1B0F - chain A; structure by X-ray diffraction, 3.00 A resolution.

Chain A:
Protein: Protein (ELASTASE)
From: Homo sapiens
Notes: EC 3.4.21.37
UniProtKB: P08246 (ELNE_HUMAN); the construct lacks a stretch of the UniProt sequence and is renumbered around it, so the offset changes along the chain: 16-36 = UniProt 30-50; 38-62 = UniProt 51-75; 63-65 = UniProt 78-80; 66-92 = UniProt 82-108; 7 more segments
Sequence (218 residues; row label = number of the first residue in the row; note: 18 numbers in that range are skipped by the numbering (no residue carries them; nothing is unmodelled there); a row labelled like 62A-62B holds insertion residues (62A, then the next letters in order)):
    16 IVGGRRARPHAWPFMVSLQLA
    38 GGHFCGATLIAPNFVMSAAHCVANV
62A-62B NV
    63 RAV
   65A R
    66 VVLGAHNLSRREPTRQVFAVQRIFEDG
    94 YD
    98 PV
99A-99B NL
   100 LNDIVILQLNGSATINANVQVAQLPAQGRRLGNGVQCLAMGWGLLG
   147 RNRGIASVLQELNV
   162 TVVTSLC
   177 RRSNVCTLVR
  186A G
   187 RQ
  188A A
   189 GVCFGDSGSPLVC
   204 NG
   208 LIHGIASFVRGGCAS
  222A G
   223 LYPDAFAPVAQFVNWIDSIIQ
Disulfide bonds: Cys-42/Cys-58, Cys-136/Cys-201, Cys-168/Cys-182, Cys-191/Cys-220
Covalent attachments: glycan linked to Asn-109, Asn-159; mdl 101,146 (SEI) linked to Ser-195
Small-molecule neighbours: mdl 101,146 (SEI; 1-{3-methyl-2-[4-(morpholine-4-carbonyl)-benzoylamino]-butyryl}-pyrrolidine-2-carboxylic acid (3,3,4,4,4-pentafluoro-1-isopropyl-2-oxo-butyl)-amide): Phe-41, Cys-42, His-57, Cys-58, Leu-99B, Arg-177, Val-190, Cys-191, Phe-192, Gly-193, Asp-194, Ser-214, Phe-215, Val-216, Arg-217
UniProt features mapped onto this chain:
  - active site (Charge relay system): His-57, Asp-102, Ser-195
  - glycosylation (N-linked (GlcNAc...) asparagine): Asn-72, Asn-109, Asn-159

Summary:
Mdl 101,146 is covalently linked to Ser-195. Curated annotation (UniProt) lists 3 active-site residues.
Chain A is Protein (ELASTASE) (Homo sapiens); the structure, Crystal structure of human neutrophil elastase
with mdl 101, 146, was determined by X-ray diffraction (same publication as 1B0E).
